PDB entry 7BTP | electron microscopy, 4.01 A resolution (low resolution: residue-level contacts below are approximate; hydrogen-bond / salt-bridge calls are withheld) | chains E and C of the 6 polymer chains in the assembly

Chain E:
Protein: Type-1 restriction enzyme EcoR124II specificity protein
From: Escherichia coli
Reference sequence: P10485 (T1S1_ECOLX); numbering as in UniProt (aligned over 1-404)
Chain sequence (404 residues; row label = number of the first residue in the row):
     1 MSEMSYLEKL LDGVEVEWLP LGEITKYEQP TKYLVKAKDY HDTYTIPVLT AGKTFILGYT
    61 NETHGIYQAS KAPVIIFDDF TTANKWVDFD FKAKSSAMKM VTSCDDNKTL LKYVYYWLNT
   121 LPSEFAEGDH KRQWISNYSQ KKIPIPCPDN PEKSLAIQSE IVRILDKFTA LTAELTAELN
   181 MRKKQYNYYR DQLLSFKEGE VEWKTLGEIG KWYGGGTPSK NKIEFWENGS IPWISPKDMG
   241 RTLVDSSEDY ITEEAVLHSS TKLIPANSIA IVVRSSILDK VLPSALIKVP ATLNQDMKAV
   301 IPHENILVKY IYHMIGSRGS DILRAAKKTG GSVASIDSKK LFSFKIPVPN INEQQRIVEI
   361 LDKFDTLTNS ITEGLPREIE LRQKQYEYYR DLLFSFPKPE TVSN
Disordered / not traced: 1-12, 397-404
UniProt features mapped onto this chain:
  - mutagenesis: L179 (L179LTAEL: Alters sequence specificity from 5'-GAAN(6)RTCG-3' to 5'-GAAN(7)RTCG-3')

Chain C:
Protein: Type I restriction enzyme EcoR124II M protein
From: Escherichia coli
Notes: EC 2.1.1.72
Reference sequence: P10484 (T1M1_ECOLX); residue numbers follow UniProt; this construct covers 1-520
Chain sequence (520 residues; row label = number of the first residue in the row):
     1 MKMTSIQQRA ELHRQIWQIA NDVRGSVDGW DFKQYVLGAL FYRFISENFS SYIEAGDDSI
    61 CYAKLDDSVI TDDIKDDAIK TKGYFIYPSQ LFCNVAAKAN TNDRLNADLN SIFVAIESSA
   121 YGYPSEADIK GLFADFDTTS NRLGNTVKDK NARLAAVLKG VEGLKLGDFN EHQIDLFGDA
   181 YEFLISNYAA NAGKSGGEFF TPQHVSKLIA QLAMHGQTHV NKIYDPAAGS GSLLLQAKKQ
   241 FDNHIIEEGF FGQEINHTTY NLARMNMFLH NINYDKFDIK LGNTLTEPHF RDEKPFDAIV
   301 SNPPYSVKWI GSDDPTLIND ERFAPAGVLA PKSKADFAFV LHALNYLSAK GRAAIVCFPG
   361 IFYRGGAEQK IRQYLVDNNY VETVISLAPN LFFGTTIAVN ILVLSKHKTD TNVQFIDASE
   421 LFKKETNNNI LTDAHIEQIM QVFASKEDVA HLAKSVAFET VVANDYNLSV SSYVEAKDNR
   481 EIIDIAELNA ELKTTVSKID QLRKDIDAIV AEIEGCEVQK
Disordered / not traced: 1-9, 56-70, 168-173, 191-197, 511-520
UniProt features mapped onto this chain:
  - region: E481 to V510 (C-terminal tail)
  - binding site (S-adenosyl-L-methionine): E198 to Q203, S230 to S232, E254
  - mutagenesis: D135 to T146 (Little change in holoenzyme assembly, no DNA restriction), A476 to V510 (Almost complete loss of holoenzyme assembly, no DNA restriction)

Interface between chain E and chain C:
Residue-residue contacts (28):
  A126(E) with K477(C)
  H130(E) with Y473(C)
  R132(E) with F362(C)
  R182(E) with Q501(C); K504(C)
  Y189(E) with D507(C); A508(C)
  L193(E) with V510(C)
  R356(E) with V510(C)
  I360(E) with D507(C)
  K363(E) with R503(C); D507(C)
  F364(E) with R503(C); K504(C); D507(C)
  L367(E) with S497(C); D500(C)
  T372(E) with K493(C)
  E373(E) with K493(C)
  R377(E) with K493(C)
  E378(E) with A490(C); T494(C)
  L381(E) with A486(C)
  K384(E) with E481(C)
  Q385(E) with E487(C)
  Y388(E) with E481(C); I483(C)
  Y389(E) with D484(C)
Also at the interface, not in a pair above, chain E (24 interface residues in all): S123, Q185, L375, D391
Also at the interface, not in a pair above, chain C (22 interface residues in all): E475, R480, V496

Overview:
Chain E and chain C form an interface of 24 and 22 residues respectively. UniProt lists one mutagenesis site
on chain E; 10 S-adenosyl-L-methionine-binding residues and 12 mutagenesis sites on chain C.
Chain E is Type-1 restriction enzyme EcoR124II specificity protein and chain C is Type I restriction enzyme
EcoR124II M protein, both from Escherichia coli; the structure, EcoR124I-Ocr in Restriction-Alleviation State,
was determined by electron microscopy together with 7BST, 7BTO, 7BTQ and 7BTR from the same study.
